6VW7 - chains A and B; structure by X-ray diffraction, 2.00 A resolution.

# Chain A
Protein: NAD-dependent formate dehydrogenase gamma subunit
Source organism: Cupriavidus necator
Notes: EC 1.2.1.2
Reference sequence: Q0KDY3 (Q0KDY3_CUPNH); residues 0-175 here correspond to UniProt positions 1-176 (UniProt number = residue number + 1)
Sequence (176 residues; row label = number of the first residue in the row; numbering starts at 0):
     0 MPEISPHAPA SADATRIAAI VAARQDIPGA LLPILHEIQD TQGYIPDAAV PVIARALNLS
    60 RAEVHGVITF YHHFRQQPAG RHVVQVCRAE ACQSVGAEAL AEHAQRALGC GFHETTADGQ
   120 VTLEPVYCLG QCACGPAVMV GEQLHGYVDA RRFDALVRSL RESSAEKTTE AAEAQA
Not modelled in the structure: 0-10, 161-175
Metal / ion sites: 2Fe-2S cluster Fe: Cys86, Cys91, Cys127, Cys131
Residues lining bound ligands: 2Fe-2S cluster (FES): Cys86, Ala88, Glu89, Ala90, Cys91, Cys127, Leu128, Gly129, Gln130, Cys131, Ala136

# Chain B
Protein: NAD-dependent formate dehydrogenase beta subunit
Source organism: Cupriavidus necator
Notes: EC 1.2.1.2
Reference sequence: Q0KDY2 (Q0KDY2_CUPNH); numbering as in UniProt (aligned over 1-520)
Sequence (520 residues; numbered 1 to 520; the number before each row is that of its first residue):
     1 MITITTIFVP RDSTALALGA DDVARAIARE AAARNEHVRI VRNGSRGMFW LEPLVEVQTG
    61 AGRVAYGPVS AADVPGLFDA GLLQGGEHAL SQGVTEEIPF LKQQERLTFA RVGITDPLSL
   121 DDYRAHEGFA GLERALAMQP AEIVQEVTDS GLRGRGGAAF PTGIKWKTVL GAQSAVKYIV
   181 CNADEGDSGT FSDRMVMEDD PFMLIEGMTI AALAVGAEQG YIYCRSEYPH AIAVLESAIG
   241 IANAAGWLGD DIRGSGKRFH LEVRKGAGAY VCGEETALLE SLEGRRGVVR AKPPLPALQG
   301 LFGKPTVINN VISLATVPVI LARGAQYYRD YGMGRSRGTL PFQLAGNIKQ GGLVEKAFGV
   361 TLRELLVDYG GGTRSGRAIR AVQVGGPLGA YLPESRFDVP LDYEAYAAFG GVVGHGGIVV
   421 FDETVDMAKQ ARYAMEFCAI ESCGKCTPCR IGSTRGVEVM DRIIAGEQPV KHVALVRDLC
   481 DTMLNGSLCA MGGMTPYPVL SALNEFPEDF GLASNPAKAA
Not modelled in the structure: 1, 514-520
Metal / ion sites: 4Fe-4S cluster Fe: Cys443, Cys446, Cys449, Cys489
Residues lining bound ligands:
  - FMN (flavin mononucleotide): Gly154, Arg155, Gly156, Gly157, Ala158, Lys165, Asn182, Asp184, Glu185, Gly186, Tyr270, Gly273, Glu274, Glu275, Ile308, Asn309, Asn310, Ser313, Leu388, Cys489, Ala490, Met491
  - NADH (NAI; 1,4-dihydronicotinamide adenine dinucleotide): Ala158, Phe160, Ile164, Lys165, Thr168, Glu275, Lys292, Leu295, Pro296, Ala297, Ile308
  - 4Fe-4S cluster (SF4): Val271, Val289, Ser442, Cys443, Gly444, Lys445, Cys446, Cys449, Ser487, Leu488, Cys489, Met491, Gly492
What the authors report for this chain:
  - binding site for NADH: Thr168, Glu275
  - specificity-determining residues: Glu275 (proposed by the authors, not directly observed)
  - specificity-determining residues: Thr168
  - conformationally variable residues: Asp184 to Glu185
  - binding site for flavin mononucleotide: Asp184

# Chain A / chain B interface
Residue-residue contacts (94):
  Ile26(A) - Arg264(B)
  Pro27(A) - Tyr221(B)
  Pro27(A) - Arg264(B)  hydrogen bond (backbone-side chain)
  Pro27(A) - Phe302(B)  hydrophobic
  Gly28(A) - Arg264(B)  hydrogen bond (backbone-side chain)
  Gly28(A) - Leu282(B)
  Gly28(A) - Glu283(B)
  Gly28(A) - Phe302(B)
  Leu30(A) - Gly284(B)
  Leu31(A) - Ser281(B)
  Pro32(A) - Arg264(B)
  His35(A) - Lys265(B)  hydrogen bond (side chain-backbone)
  His35(A) - Gly266(B)  hydrogen bond (side chain-backbone)
  Glu62(A) - Arg285(B)
  Gly65(A) - Arg286(B)
  Val66(A) - Gly284(B)
  Val66(A) - Arg286(B)
  Phe69(A) - Arg286(B)
  Phe69(A) - Gly287(B)
  Phe69(A) - Cys443(B)
  Tyr70(A) - Ala267(B)
  Tyr70(A) - Cys272(B)  hydrophobic
  Tyr70(A) - Ser281(B)  hydrogen bond
  Tyr70(A) - Arg285(B)  hydrogen bond (side chain-backbone)
  Tyr70(A) - Arg286(B)
  Tyr70(A) - Gly287(B)  hydrogen bond (side chain-backbone)
  His71(A) - Ala267(B)  hydrogen bond (backbone-backbone)
  His71(A) - Gly268(B)
  His71(A) - Ile440(B)
  His72(A) - Ser226(B)
  His72(A) - Lys265(B)
  His72(A) - Ala267(B)  hydrogen bond (backbone-backbone)
  His72(A) - Gly268(B)
  Phe73(A) - Ala267(B)  hydrophobic
  Arg87(A) - Tyr433(B)
  Arg87(A) - Glu436(B)  salt bridge
  Ala88(A) - Ser188(B)
  Ala88(A) - Tyr433(B)
  Glu89(A) - Ser188(B)  hydrogen bond
  Glu89(A) - Gln383(B)
  Glu89(A) - Pro387(B)
  Glu89(A) - Phe421(B)
  Glu89(A) - Tyr433(B)
  Ala90(A) - Gly346(B)
  Ala90(A) - Val419(B)  hydrophobic
  Gln92(A) - Gln430(B)  hydrogen bond
  Gln92(A) - Tyr433(B)
  Ser93(A) - Gly346(B)
  Ser93(A) - Asn347(B)  hydrogen bond (side chain-backbone)
  Ser93(A) - Val420(B)  hydrogen bond (side chain-backbone)
  Ser93(A) - Phe421(B)
  Val94(A) - Gly346(B)
  Val94(A) - Asn347(B)
  Val94(A) - Arg374(B)
  Val125(A) - Glu227(B)
  Tyr126(A) - Arg225(B)  hydrogen bond (backbone-side chain)
  Tyr126(A) - Tyr433(B)
  Tyr126(A) - Phe437(B)  hydrophobic
  Tyr126(A) - Ile440(B)
  Tyr126(A) - Glu441(B)
  Cys127(A) - Asp187(B)
  Cys127(A) - Ser188(B)
  Cys127(A) - Arg225(B)  hydrogen bond (backbone-side chain)
  Cys127(A) - Glu227(B)
  Leu128(A) - Tyr228(B)
  Gly129(A) - Thr190(B)
  Gly129(A) - Phe191(B)
  Gly129(A) - Arg194(B)  hydrogen bond (backbone-side chain)
  Gly129(A) - Tyr228(B)
  Gln130(A) - Ser13(B)  hydrogen bond
  Gln130(A) - Thr14(B)  hydrogen bond
  Gln130(A) - Arg194(B)
  Cys131(A) - Gly189(B)  hydrogen bond (side chain-backbone)
  Cys131(A) - Thr190(B)
  Cys131(A) - Ala345(B)
  Cys131(A) - Gly346(B)  hydrogen bond (backbone-backbone)
  Ala132(A) - Phe49(B)  hydrophobic
  Ala132(A) - Leu344(B)
  Ala132(A) - Arg374(B)  hydrogen bond (backbone-side chain)
  Cys133(A) - Thr14(B)
  Cys133(A) - Leu18(B)  hydrophobic
  Cys133(A) - Phe49(B)  hydrophobic
  Gly134(A) - Arg374(B)
  Met138(A) - Pro229(B)  hydrophobic
  Glu141(A) - Pro229(B)
  Glu141(A) - His230(B)
  Leu143(A) - Ser13(B)
  Leu143(A) - Ala17(B)
  Leu143(A) - His230(B)
  His144(A) - Ala17(B)
  Gly145(A) - Ala17(B)
  Tyr146(A) - Leu18(B)  hydrophobic
  Tyr146(A) - Phe49(B)
  Tyr146(A) - Arg374(B)
Other interface residues (no listed pair), chain A (39 interface residues in all): Asp39
Other interface residues (no listed pair), chain B (59 interface residues in all): Leu16, Trp50, Gly186, Tyr223, Glu262, Ala269, Val288, Gly351, Gly352, Tyr391

# In short
The interface between chain A and chain B involves 39 residues on one side and 59 on the other; the contacts
include 21 hydrogen bonds and 1 salt bridge. Among the polar pairs are Arg87(A)-Glu436(B), Pro27(A)-Arg264(B)
and Gly28(A)-Arg264(B). From the paper: a binding site for NADH at Thr168(B) and Glu275(B); a binding site for
flavin mononucleotide at Asp184(B).
Here chain A is NAD-dependent formate dehydrogenase gamma subunit and chain B is NAD-dependent formate
dehydrogenase beta subunit, both from Cupriavidus necator. Entry 6VW7 (Formate Dehydrogenase FdsABG subcomplex
FdsBG from C. necator - NADH bound) was determined by X-ray diffraction, deposited together with 6VW8.
